3D8E - chain A; structure by X-ray diffraction, 2.80 A resolution.

[Chain A]
Molecule: Amyloid beta A4 precursor protein-binding family B member 1
Organism: Homo sapiens
Notes: fragment: Phosphotyrosine binding domain 1
Reference sequence: O00213 (APBB1_HUMAN); numbering as in UniProt (aligned over 366-505)
Amino-acid sequence (148 residues; numbered 366 to 513; the number before each row is that of its first residue):
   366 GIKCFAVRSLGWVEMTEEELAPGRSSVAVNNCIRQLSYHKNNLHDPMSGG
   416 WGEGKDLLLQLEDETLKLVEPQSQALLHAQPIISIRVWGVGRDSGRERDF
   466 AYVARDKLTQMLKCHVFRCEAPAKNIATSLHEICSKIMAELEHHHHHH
Unresolved in the structure: 366-367, 404-419, 457, 508-513
Sequence notes: expression tag (506-513)
UniProt features mapped onto this chain:
  - modified residue: Ser-459 (Phosphoserine)
  - mutagenesis: Tyr-403 (Y403F: No effect on phosphorylation by ABL1), Ser-459 (S459A: Loss of PKC-mediated phosphorylation; S459E: Increased activation of the RAC1-ARF6 axis), Tyr-467 (Y467F: No effect on phosphorylation by ABL1)
Reported in the primary citation:
  - conformationally variable residues (order/disorder transition): Gln-400 to Lys-420

[Overview]
From UniProt: 3 mutagenesis sites. From the paper: conformational variability at Gln-400.
Chain A is Amyloid beta A4 precursor protein-binding family B member 1 (Homo sapiens); the structure, Crystal
structure of the human Fe65-PTB1 domain (trigonal crystal form), was determined by X-ray diffraction together
with 3D8D and 3D8F from the same study.
